7KSR - chains A and B of the 4 polymer chains in the assembly; structure by electron microscopy, 4.10 A resolution (low resolution: residue-level contacts below are approximate; hydrogen-bond / salt-bridge calls are withheld).

Chain A:
Protein: Histone-lysine N-methyltransferase EZH1
Organism: Homo sapiens
Notes: EC 2.1.1.356
UniProtKB: Q92800 (EZH1_HUMAN); residues 1-747 here = UniProt positions 1-747
Amino-acid sequence (747 residues; each row starts with the number of its first residue):
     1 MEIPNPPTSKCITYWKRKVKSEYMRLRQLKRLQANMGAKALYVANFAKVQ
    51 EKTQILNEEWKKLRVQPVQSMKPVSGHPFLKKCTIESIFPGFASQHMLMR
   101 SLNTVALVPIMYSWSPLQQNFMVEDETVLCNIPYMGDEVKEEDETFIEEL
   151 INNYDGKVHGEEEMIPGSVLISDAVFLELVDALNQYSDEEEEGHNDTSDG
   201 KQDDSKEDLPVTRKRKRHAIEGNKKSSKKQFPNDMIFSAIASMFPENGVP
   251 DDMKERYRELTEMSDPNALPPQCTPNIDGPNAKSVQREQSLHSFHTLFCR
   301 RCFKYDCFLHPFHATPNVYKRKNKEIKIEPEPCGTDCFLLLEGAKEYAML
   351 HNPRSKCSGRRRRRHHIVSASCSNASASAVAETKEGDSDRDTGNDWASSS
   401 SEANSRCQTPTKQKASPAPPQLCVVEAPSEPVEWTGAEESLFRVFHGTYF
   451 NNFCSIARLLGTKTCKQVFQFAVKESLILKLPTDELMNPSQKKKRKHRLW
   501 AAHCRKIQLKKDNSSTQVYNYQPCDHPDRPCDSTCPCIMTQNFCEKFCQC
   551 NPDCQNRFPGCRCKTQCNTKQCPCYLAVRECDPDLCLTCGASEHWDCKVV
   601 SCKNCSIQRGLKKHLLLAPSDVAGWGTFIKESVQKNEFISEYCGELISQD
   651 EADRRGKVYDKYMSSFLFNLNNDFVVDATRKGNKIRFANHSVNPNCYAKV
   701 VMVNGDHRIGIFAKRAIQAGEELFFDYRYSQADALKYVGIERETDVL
Unresolved in the structure: 1-30, 74-79, 125-271, 323-431, 478-517, 728-747
Ion coordination: Zn2+ site 1: Cys299, Cys302, Cys307; Zn2+ site 2: Cys524, Cys548; Zn2+ site 3: Cys531, Cys550; Zn2+ site 4: Cys561, Cys581; Zn2+ site 5: Cys581, Cys589; Zn2+ site 6: Cys581, Cys589, Cys602
From the paper describing this entry:
  - mutagenesis - R31A/R64A/R100A/R321A/R443A: unchanged catalytic activity on methyltransferase

Chain B:
Protein: Polycomb protein EED
Organism: Homo sapiens
UniProtKB: O75530 (EED_HUMAN); numbering as in UniProt (aligned over 1-441)
Amino-acid sequence (441 residues; numbered 1 to 441; the number before each row is that of its first residue):
     1 MSEREVSTAPAGTDMPAAKKQKLSSDENSNPDLSGDENDDAVSIESGTNT
    51 ERPDTPTNTPNAPGRKSWGKGKWKSKKCKYSFKCVNSLKEDHNQPLFGVQ
   101 FNWHSKEGDPLVFATVGSNRVTLYECHSQGEIRLLQSYVDADADENFYTC
   151 AWTYDSNTSHPLLAVAGSRGIIRIINPITMQCIKHYVGHGNAINELKFHP
   201 RDPNLLLSVSKDHALRLWNIQTDTLVAIFGGVEGHRDEVLSADYDLLGEK
   251 IMSCGMDHSLKLWRINSKRMMNAIKESYDYNPNKTNRPFISQKIHFPDFS
   301 TRDIHRNYVDCVRWLGDLILSKSCENAIVCWKPGKMEDDIDKIKPSESNV
   351 TILGRFDYSQCDIWYMRFSMDFWQKMLALGNQVGKLYVWDLEVEDPHKAK
   401 CTTLTHHKCGAAIRQTSFSRDSSILIAVCDDASIWRWDRLR
Unresolved in the structure: 1-75, 441
Curated features (UniProtKB/Swiss-Prot):
  - modified residue: Ser2 (N-acetylserine), Ser34 (Phosphoserine), Thr55 (Phosphothreonine), Lys66 (N6,N6,N6-trimethyllysine), Lys197 (N6,N6,N6-trimethyllysine), Lys268 (N6,N6,N6-trimethyllysine), Lys284 (N6,N6,N6-trimethyllysine)
  - natural variant: Asn194 (N194S: In COGIS), Arg236 (R236G: In COGIS; R236T: In COGIS), His258 (H258Y: In COGIS), Arg302 (R302G: In COGIS; R302S: In COGIS)
  - mutagenesis: Phe97 (F97A: Abolishes binding to H3K27me3), Tyr148 (Y148A: Abolishes binding to H3K27me3), Ile193 (I193N: Impairs interaction with EZH2), Leu196 (L196P: Impairs interaction with EZH2), Ser300 to Thr301 (Impairs interaction with the matrix protein MA of HIV-1), His305 to Tyr308 (Impairs interaction with the matrix protein MA of HIV-1), Trp364 (W364A: Abolishes binding to H3K27me3; W364L: Abolishes binding to H3K27me3), Tyr365 (Y365A: Abolishes binding to H3K27me3)

Chain A / chain B interface:
Contacting residue pairs - 84 pairs, chain A then chain B:
  Lys39(A) - Glu394(B)
  Leu41(A) - Lys332(B)
  Tyr42(A) - Leu391(B)
  Tyr42(A) - Val393(B)
  Tyr42(A) - Pro396(B)
  Val43(A) - Glu394(B)
  Asn45(A) - Leu315(B)
  Asn45(A) - Gly316(B)
  Asn45(A) - Asp317(B)
  Asn45(A) - Leu318(B)
  Phe46(A) - Glu392(B)
  Lys48(A) - Asp317(B)
  Val49(A) - Leu246(B)
  Val49(A) - Gly316(B)
  Lys52(A) - Leu247(B)
  Lys52(A) - Asp317(B)
  Thr53(A) - Phe372(B)
  Thr53(A) - Trp373(B)
  Leu56(A) - Leu246(B)
  Leu56(A) - Phe372(B)
  Asn57(A) - Phe372(B)
  Asn57(A) - Trp373(B)
  Glu59(A) - Arg201(B)
  Trp60(A) - Trp103(B)
  Trp60(A) - His104(B)
  Trp60(A) - Ser105(B)
  Trp60(A) - Arg420(B)
  Leu63(A) - Tyr154(B)
  Val65(A) - His104(B)
  Val65(A) - Ser105(B)
  Val65(A) - Lys106(B)
  Val65(A) - Tyr154(B)
  Val65(A) - Ser159(B)
  Gln66(A) - Ser159(B)
  Gln66(A) - Pro161(B)
  Val68(A) - Leu135(B)
  Gln69(A) - Gln136(B)
  Ser70(A) - Leu135(B)
  Cys83(A) - Asp91(B)
  Thr84(A) - Asp91(B)
  Ile85(A) - Leu88(B)
  Ile85(A) - Glu90(B)
  Ile85(A) - Tyr124(B)
  Ile85(A) - Leu134(B)
  Glu86(A) - Leu88(B)
  Glu86(A) - Lys89(B)
  Ser87(A) - Asn86(B)
  Ile88(A) - Ser87(B)
  Phe89(A) - Cys84(B)
  Phe89(A) - His406(B)
  Phe92(A) - Val85(B)
  Phe92(A) - Gln129(B)
  Gln95(A) - Ile132(B)
  Gln95(A) - Arg133(B)
  Gln95(A) - Leu134(B)
  Met97(A) - Leu134(B)
  Leu98(A) - Ser137(B)
  Met99(A) - Arg120(B)
  Met99(A) - Val139(B)
  Arg100(A) - Ser137(B)
  Arg100(A) - Tyr138(B)
  Arg100(A) - Val139(B)
  Arg100(A) - Met180(B)
  Ser101(A) - Val139(B)
  Leu102(A) - Tyr138(B)
  Leu102(A) - Val139(B)
  Leu102(A) - Asp140(B)
  Asn103(A) - Arg173(B)
  Val105(A) - Ile171(B)
  Val105(A) - Arg173(B)
  Val105(A) - His185(B)
  Leu107(A) - Arg169(B)
  Pro109(A) - Gly190(B)
  Ile110(A) - Gly190(B)
  Met111(A) - Gly190(B)
  Met111(A) - Asp212(B)
  Tyr112(A) - His213(B)
  Ser113(A) - Asp212(B)
  Ser113(A) - His213(B)
  Trp114(A) - Lys293(B)
  Ser115(A) - Val232(B)
  Ser115(A) - His295(B)
  Arg680(A) - Arg236(B)
  Lys681(A) - Val232(B)
Also at the interface, not in a pair above, chain A (56 interface residues in all): Gly37, Gln50, Gln54, Arg64, Pro67, Met71, Thr104, Val108, Tyr662
Also at the interface, not in a pair above, chain B (76 interface residues in all): Glu107, Asp109, Val112, Leu123, Gly130, Glu131, His160, Ile175, Pro177, Ile178, Cys182, His189, Asn191, Ala214, Gly231, Asp237, Met336, Leu353, Gln374, Lys375

Overview:
56 residues of chain A and 76 residues of chain B are in contact. The Zn2+ site 1 is built by Cys299(A),
Cys302(A) and Cys307(A). Curated annotation (UniProt) lists 12 mutagenesis sites on chain B. The paper reports
that R31A/R64A/R100A/R321A/R443A of chain A leave catalytic activity on methyltransferase unchanged.
Here chain A is Histone-lysine N-methyltransferase EZH1 and chain B is Polycomb protein EED, both from Homo
sapiens. Entry 7KSR (PRC2:EZH1_A from a dimeric PRC2 bound to a nucleosome) was determined by electron
microscopy, deposited together with 7KSO, 7KTP and 7KTQ.
